1FM6 - chains A and D of the 4 polymer chains in the assembly; structure by X-ray diffraction, 2.10 A resolution.

Chain A:
Protein: Retinoic acid receptor rxr-alpha
Organism: Homo sapiens
Notes: fragment: ligand binding domain - residues 225 -462
UniProt: P19793 (RXRA_HUMAN); numbering as in UniProt (aligned over 225-462)
Sequence (238 residues; row label = number of the first residue in the row):
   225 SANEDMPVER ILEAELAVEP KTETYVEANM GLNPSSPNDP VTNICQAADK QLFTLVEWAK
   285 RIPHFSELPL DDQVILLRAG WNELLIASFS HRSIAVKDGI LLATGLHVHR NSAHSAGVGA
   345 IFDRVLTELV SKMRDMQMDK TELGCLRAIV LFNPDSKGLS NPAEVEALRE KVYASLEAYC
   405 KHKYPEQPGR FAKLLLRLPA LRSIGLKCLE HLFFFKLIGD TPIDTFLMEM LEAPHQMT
Disordered / not traced: 225-226, 459-462
Ligand contacts: (9cis)-retinoic acid (9CR): Val265, Ile268, Cys269, Ala271, Ala272, Gln275, Trp305, Asn306, Leu309, Ile310, Phe313, Arg316, Leu325, Leu326, Ala327, Val342, Ile345, Cys432, His435, Leu436, Phe439
Swiss-Prot annotation at these positions:
  - region: Arg348 to Gly368 (Required for nuclear export)
  - binding site (9-cis-retinoate): Arg316, Ala327
  - binding site (all-trans-retinoate): Arg316, Ala327
  - modified residue (Phosphoserine): Ser259, Ser260

Chain D:
Protein: Peroxisome proliferator activated receptor gamma
Organism: Homo sapiens
Notes: fragment: ligand binding domain - residues 206 - 477
UniProt: P37231 (PPARG_HUMAN); residues 206-477 here correspond to UniProt positions 204-475 (UniProt number = residue number - 2)
Sequence (272 residues; row label = number of the first residue in the row):
   206 PESADLRALA KHLYDSYIKS FPLTKAKARA ILTGKTTDKS PFVIYDMNSL MMGEDKIKFK
   266 HITPLQEQSK EVAIRIFQGC QFRSVEAVQE ITEYAKSIPG FVNLDLNDQV TLLKYGVHEI
   326 IYTMLASLMN KDGVLISEGQ GFMTREFLKS LRKPFGDFME PKFEFAVKFN ALELDDSDLA
   386 IFIAVIILSG DRPGLLNVKP IEDIQDNLLQ ALELQLKLNH PESSQLFAKL LQKMTDLRQI
   446 VTEHVQLLQV IKKTETDMSL HPLLQEIYKD LY
Ligand contacts: brl49653 (BRL; 2,4-thiazolidiinedione, 5-[[4-[2-(methyl-2-pyridinylamino)ethoxy]phenyl]methyl]-(9cl)): Ile281, Phe282, Gly284, Cys285, Gln286, Arg288, Ser289, His323, Ile326, Tyr327, Leu330, Val339, Ile341, Met348, Leu353, Met364, His449, Leu453, Leu469, Tyr473

How chain A and chain D interact:
Residue-residue contacts - 34 pairs, chain A then chain D:
  Arg348(A) with Tyr477(D)
  Glu352(A) with Asp396(D); Pro398(D)
  Lys356(A) with Gly395(D), hydrogen bond (side chain-backbone); Val403(D); Glu407(D), salt bridge
  Ile373(A) with Gln437(D)
  Asp379(A) with Lys373(D), salt bridge
  Arg393(A) with Gln437(D)
  Glu394(A) with Lys434(D), salt bridge
  Tyr397(A) with Gln430(D); Ala433(D), hydrophobic; Gln437(D), hydrogen bond
  Ala398(A) with Gln430(D)
  Glu401(A) with Gln430(D), hydrogen bond
  Phe415(A) with Ala433(D), hydrophobic
  Ala416(A) with Leu414(D), hydrophobic; Phe432(D), hydrophobic; Leu436(D), hydrophobic
  Leu419(A) with Ala433(D), hydrophobic
  Leu420(A) with Gln410(D); Leu414(D), hydrophobic; Met439(D), hydrophobic
  Leu422(A) with Gln437(D); Thr440(D)
  Pro423(A) with Thr440(D); Arg443(D)
  Ala424(A) with Arg443(D)
  Arg426(A) with Thr440(D); Gln444(D), hydrogen bond
  Ser427(A) with Arg443(D)
  Leu430(A) with Gln444(D); Thr447(D)
  Glu434(A) with Gln451(D)
Also at the interface, not in a pair above, chain A (24 interface residues in all): Glu390, Arg421, Lys431
Also at the interface, not in a pair above, chain D (24 interface residues in all): Glu418, Ser429, Asp441

In short:
The chain A/chain D interface involves 24 residues from each chain; the contacts include 4 hydrogen bonds and
3 salt bridges. Among the polar pairs are Lys356(A)-Glu407(D), Asp379(A)-Lys373(D) and Glu394(A)-Lys434(D).
Bound to chain A: (9cis)-retinoic acid. Bound to chain D: brl49653.
Here chain A is Retinoic acid receptor rxr-alpha and chain D is Peroxisome proliferator activated receptor
gamma, both from Homo sapiens. Entry 1FM6 (The 2.1 angstrom resolution crystal structure of the heterodimer of
the human rxralpha and ppargamma ligand ...) was determined by X-ray diffraction together with 1FM9 from the
same study.
